8RB9 - chains H and B of the 7 polymer chains in the assembly; structure by electron microscopy, 3.19 A resolution.

# Chain H
Molecule: Protein RnfH
Source organism: Azotobacter vinelandii DJ
Reference sequence: Q9F5Y0 (RNFH_AZOVD); residue numbers follow UniProt; this construct covers 1-86
Chain sequence (86 residues; row label = number of the first residue in the row):
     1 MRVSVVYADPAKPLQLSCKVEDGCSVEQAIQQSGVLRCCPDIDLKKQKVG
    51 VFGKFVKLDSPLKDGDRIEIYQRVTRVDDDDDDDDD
Disordered / not traced: 1, 73-86

# Chain B
Molecule: Ion-translocating oxidoreductase complex subunit B
Source organism: Azotobacter vinelandii DJ
Notes: EC 7.-.-.-
Reference sequence: C1DMA7 (C1DMA7_AZOVD); residue numbers follow UniProt; this construct covers 1-174
Chain sequence (174 residues; numbered 1 to 174; the number before each row is that of its first residue):
     1 MIEATLALTVMGVLLGCGLGLAARKFAVTDENPLIKEVSDLMPGSQCGQC
    51 GFPGCGAAAVAIVEGNASVTCCPPGGVGLAEKLAAILGVPLDASQVAAPM
   101 LARVEASQCIGCTRCYRACPTDAIVGASGQVHVVLEDACTGCGKCRDACP
   151 EDCVLLIPQEQTLDTWRWDKPAAA
Disordered / not traced: 1, 27-75, 86-97
Bound ions: 4Fe-4S cluster Fe site 1: Cys109, Cys112, Cys115, Cys149; 4Fe-4S cluster Fe site 2: Cys119, Cys139, Cys142, Cys145
Residues lining bound ligands:
  - 4Fe-4S cluster (SF4), molecule 1: Ala102, Ala118, Cys119, Thr121, Ala123, Ile124, Cys139, Thr140, Gly141, Cys142, Gly143, Lys144, Cys145, Leu156
  - 4Fe-4S cluster (SF4), molecule 2: Val104, Gln108, Cys109, Ile110, Gly111, Cys112, Thr113, Arg114, Cys115, Val133, Cys149, Cys153

# How chain H and chain B interact
Residue-residue contacts (7; chain H residue first):
  Gln15(H) with Glu136(B)
  Phe52(H) with Tyr116(B)
  Gly53(H) with Ala127(B)
  Arg67(H) with Asp122(B), salt bridge
  Glu69(H) with Val125(B); Gly126(B)
  Tyr71(H) with Val131(B), hydrophobic
Also at the interface, not in a pair above, chain H (10 interface residues in all): Val6, Ala8, Pro13, Gln72
Also at the interface, not in a pair above, chain B (10 interface residues in all): Gln130, His132, Val134

# In short
The chain H/chain B interface involves 10 residues from each chain, with 1 salt bridge. The salt-bridged pair
is Arg67(H)-Asp122(B). Ligands of chain B: 4Fe-4S cluster. The 4Fe-4S cluster Fe site 1 is built by Cys109(B),
Cys112(B), Cys115(B) and Cys149(B).
Chain H is Protein RnfH and chain B is Ion-translocating oxidoreductase complex subunit B, both from
Azotobacter vinelandii DJ; the structure, Cryo-EM structure of the NADH:ferredoxin oxidoreductase RNF from
Azotobacter vinelandii, NADH added, was determined by electron microscopy, deposited together with 8RB8, 8RBM,
8RBQ and 8AHX.
